PDB entry 6QG1 | electron microscopy, 4.25 A resolution (low resolution: residue-level contacts below are approximate; hydrogen-bond / salt-bridge calls are withheld) | chains B and I of the 16 polymer chains in the assembly

[Chain B]
Name: Translation initiation factor eIF-2B subunit alpha
From: Saccharomyces cerevisiae (strain ATCC 204508 / S288c)
Reference sequence: P14741 (EI2BA_YEAST); residues 1-305 here = UniProt positions 1-305
Chain sequence (305 residues; row label = number of the first residue in the row):
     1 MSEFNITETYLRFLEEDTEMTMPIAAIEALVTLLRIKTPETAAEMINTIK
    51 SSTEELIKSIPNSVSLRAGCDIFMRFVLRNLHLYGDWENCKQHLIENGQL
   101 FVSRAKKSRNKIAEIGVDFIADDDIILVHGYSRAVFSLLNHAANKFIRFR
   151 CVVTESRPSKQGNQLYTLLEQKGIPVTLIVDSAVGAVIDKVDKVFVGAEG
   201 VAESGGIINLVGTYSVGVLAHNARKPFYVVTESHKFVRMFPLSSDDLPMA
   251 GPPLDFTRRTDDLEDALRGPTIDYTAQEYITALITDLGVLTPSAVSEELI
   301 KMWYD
Unresolved in the structure: 1-3
UniProt features mapped onto this chain:
  - modified residue: Ser2 (N-acetylserine), Thr291 (Phosphothreonine)

[Chain I]
Name: Translation initiation factor eIF-2B subunit epsilon
From: Saccharomyces cerevisiae (strain ATCC 204508 / S288c)
Reference sequence: P32501 (EI2BE_YEAST); numbering as in UniProt (aligned over 1-712)
Chain sequence (712 residues; row label = number of the first residue in the row):
     1 MAGKKGQKKSGLGNHGKNSDMDVEDRLQAVVLTDSYETRFMPLTAVKPRC
    51 LLPLANVPLIEYTLEFLAKAGVHEVFLICSSHANQINDYIENSKWNLPWS
   101 PFKITTIMSPEARCTGDVMRDLDNRGIITGDFILVSGDVLTNIDFSKMLE
   151 FHKKMHLQDKDHISTMCLSKASTYPKTRTIEPAAFVLDKSTSRCIYYQDL
   201 PLPSSREKTSIQIDPELLDNVDEFVIRNDLIDCRIDICTSHVPLIFQENF
   251 DYQSLRTDFVKGVISSDILGKHIYAYLTDEYAVRVESWQTYDTISQDFLG
   301 RWCYPLVLDSNIQDDQTYSYESRHIYKEKDVVLAQSCKIGKCTAIGSGTK
   351 IGEGTKIENSVIGRNCQIGENIRIKNSFIWDDCIIGNNSIIDHSLIASNA
   401 TLGSNVRLNDGCIIGFNVKIDDNMDLDRNTKISASPLKNAGSRMYDNESN
   451 EQFDQDLDDQTLAVSIVGDKGVGYIYESEVSDDEDSSTEACKEINTLSNQ
   501 LDELYLSDDSISSATKKTKKRRTMSVNSIYTDREEIDSEFEDEDFEKEGI
   551 ATVERAMENNHDLDTALLELNTLRMSMNVTYHEVRIATITALLRRVYHFI
   601 ATQTLGPKDAVVKVFNQWGLLFKRQAFDEEEYIDLMNIIMEKIVEQSFDK
   651 PDLILFSALVSLYDNDIIEEDVIYKWWDNVSTDPRYDEVKKLTVKWVEWL
   701 QNADEESSSEEE
Unresolved in the structure: 1-23, 437-454, 473-712
UniProt features mapped onto this chain:
  - modified residue (Phosphoserine): Ser478, Ser481, Ser507, Ser525, Ser538, Ser707
  - mutagenesis: Thr552 (T552I: Reduced exchange activity), Glu569 (E569A: Lethal), Ser576 (S576N: Reduced exchange activity), Leu655 to Trp677 (Abolishes binding to SUI3), Trp696 to Glu706 (Abolishes binding to SUI3; probably impairs the conversion of eIF-2-GDP to eIF-2-GTP)

[Interface between chain B and chain I]
Pairs across the interface (11; chain B residue first):
  Asp122(B) - Glu321(I)
  Asp122(B) - Lys327(I)
  Phe146(B) - Val332(I)
  Arg148(B) - Lys327(I)
  Arg148(B) - Leu333(I)
  Arg148(B) - Ala334(I)
  Arg148(B) - Gln335(I)
  Arg148(B) - Cys337(I)
  Phe149(B) - Gln335(I)
  Arg150(B) - Gln335(I)
  Pro175(B) - Gln335(I)
Interface residues without a listed pair, chain B (7 interface residues in all): Ile174
Interface residues without a listed pair, chain I (10 interface residues in all): Val331, Ser336, Ile339

[In short]
Chain B and chain I form an interface of 7 and 10 residues respectively. Curated annotation (UniProt) lists 14
mutagenesis sites on chain I.
Chain B is Translation initiation factor eIF-2B subunit alpha and chain I is Translation initiation factor
eIF-2B subunit epsilon, both from Saccharomyces cerevisiae (strain ATCC 204508 / S288c); the structure,
Structure of eIF2B-eIF2 (phosphorylated at Ser51) complex (model 2), was determined by electron microscopy,
deposited together with 6QG0, 6QG2, 6QG3, 6QG5 and 6QG6.
